5C31 - chains B and D of the 4 polymer chains in the assembly; structure by X-ray diffraction, 3.10 A resolution.

[Chain B (and D)]
Molecule: Sin, putative plasmid resolvase dimer
From: Staphylococcus aureus
Notes: chain D of this document is another copy of the same molecule, construct and numbering; everything in this record applies to it too
UniProtKB: P20384 (BIN3_STAAU); residues 1-128 here = UniProt positions 1-128
Sequence (128 residues; numbered 1 to 128; the number before each row is that of its first residue):
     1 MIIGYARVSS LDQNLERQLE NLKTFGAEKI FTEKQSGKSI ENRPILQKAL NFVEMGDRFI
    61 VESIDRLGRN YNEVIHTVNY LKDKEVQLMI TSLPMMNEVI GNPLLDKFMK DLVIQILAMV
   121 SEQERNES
Unresolved in the structure: 127-128 (chain D: 126-128)
Modified residues: Mse1, Mse55, Mse89, Mse95, Mse96, Mse109, Mse119 (selenomethionine; parent Met)
Differences from the reference sequence: engineered mutation Glu54 (Arg in P20384), Val113 (Ile in P20384)
Curated features (UniProtKB/Swiss-Prot):
  - active site: Ser9 (O-(5'-phospho-DNA)-serine intermediate)
Reported in the primary citation:
  - catalytic residues: Ser9
  - catalytic residues: Arg69 (proposed by the authors, not directly observed)
  - binding site for sulfate ion: Arg69
  - mutagenesis - R54E: unchanged catalytic activity (citing earlier work)
  - mutagenesis - I113V: increased catalytic activity (citing earlier work)

[Chain B / chain D interface]
Pairs across the interface (16):
  Leu93(B) - Leu105(D)  hydrophobic
  Pro94(B) - Ile100(D)
  Pro94(B) - Gly101(D)  hydrogen bond (backbone-backbone)
  Mse95(B) - Ile100(D)
  Mse95(B) - Gly101(D)
  Ile100(B) - Val99(D)  hydrophobic
  Ile100(B) - Mse109(D)  hydrophobic
  Asn102(B) - Leu93(D)
  Leu105(B) - Leu93(D)  hydrophobic
  Leu105(B) - Leu117(D)  hydrophobic
  Phe108(B) - Ile116(D)  hydrophobic
  Mse109(B) - Mse109(D)
  Mse109(B) - Leu112(D)  hydrophobic
  Mse109(B) - Val113(D)
  Lys110(B) - Ile100(D)
  Val113(B) - Leu105(D)  hydrophobic
Other interface residues (no listed pair), chain B (16 interface residues in all): Ser92, Mse96, Glu98, Gly101, Leu112, Ile116
Other interface residues (no listed pair), chain D (14 interface residues in all): Mse95, Glu98, Asn102, Phe108

[In short]
Chain B and chain D form an interface of 16 and 14 residues respectively; the contacts include 1 hydrogen
bond. Its one hydrogen bond, Pro94(B)-Gly101(D), is backbone to backbone. From UniProt: active-site residue
Ser9(B) on chain B. From the paper: catalytic residues Ser9(B) and Arg69(B); I113V of chain B increases
catalytic activity.
Both chains are Sin, putative plasmid resolvase dimer (Staphylococcus aureus). Entry 5C31 (Constitutively
active Sin recombinase catalytic domain reveals two rotational intermediates) was determined by X-ray
diffraction together with 5C32, 5C34 and 5C35 from the same study.
